PDB entry 4AGR | X-ray diffraction, 2.10 A resolution | chains A and B of the 4 polymer chains in the assembly

[Chain A (and B)]
Molecule: Galectin
Notes: chain B of this document is another copy of the same molecule, construct and numbering; everything in this record applies to it too
Sequence (146 residues; row label = number of the first residue in the row):
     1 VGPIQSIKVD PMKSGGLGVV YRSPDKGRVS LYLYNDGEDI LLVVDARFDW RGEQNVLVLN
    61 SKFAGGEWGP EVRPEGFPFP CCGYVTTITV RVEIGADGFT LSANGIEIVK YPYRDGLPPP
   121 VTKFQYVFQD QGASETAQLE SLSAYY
Disordered / not traced: 1-2, 64-67 (chain B: 1-2)
Disulfides: C81-C82
Reported in the primary citation:
  - conformationally variable residues (order/disorder transition): A64 to E67
  - self-association interface (contacts with another copy of this molecule): C81

[How chain A and chain B interact]
Contacting residue pairs - 25 pairs, chain A then chain B:
  R22(A) - I106(B)
  N55(A) - C81(B)
  E75(A) - Y84(B)
  G76(A) - Y84(B)
  F77(A) - Y84(B)
  P78(A) - T86(B)
  F79(A) - P80(B)
  F79(A) - C81(B)  hydrogen bond (backbone-backbone)
  P80(A) - F79(B)
  C81(A) - N55(B)
  C81(A) - F79(B)  hydrogen bond (backbone-backbone)
  C81(A) - C81(B)
  Y84(A) - E75(B)
  Y84(A) - G76(B)
  Y84(A) - F77(B)
  T86(A) - P78(B)
  T86(A) - N104(B)  hydrogen bond
  T86(A) - I106(B)
  T87(A) - N104(B)  hydrogen bond (side chain-backbone)
  T87(A) - I106(B)
  N104(A) - T86(B)  hydrogen bond
  N104(A) - T87(B)  hydrogen bond (backbone-side chain)
  I106(A) - R22(B)
  I106(A) - T86(B)
  I106(A) - T87(B)
Interface residues without a listed pair, chain A (16 interface residues in all): C82, V85
Interface residues without a listed pair, chain B (17 interface residues in all): C82, V85, A103

[In short]
16 residues of chain A and 17 residues of chain B are in contact; the contacts include 6 hydrogen bonds. Among
the polar pairs are T86(A)-N104(B), T87(A)-N104(B) and F79(A)-C81(B). The paper reports conformational
variability at A64(A); a self-association interface involving C81(A).
Both chains are Galectin. Entry 4AGR (Structure of a tetrameric galectin from Cinachyrella sp. (Ball sponge))
was determined by X-ray diffraction together with 4AGG and 4AGV from the same study.
